Entry 4XK8 (X-ray diffraction, 2.80 A resolution); this record covers chains A and D of the 16 polymer chains in the assembly.

== Chain A ==
Protein: Photosystem I P700 chlorophyll a apoprotein A1
Sequence (742 residues; row label = number of the first residue in the row):
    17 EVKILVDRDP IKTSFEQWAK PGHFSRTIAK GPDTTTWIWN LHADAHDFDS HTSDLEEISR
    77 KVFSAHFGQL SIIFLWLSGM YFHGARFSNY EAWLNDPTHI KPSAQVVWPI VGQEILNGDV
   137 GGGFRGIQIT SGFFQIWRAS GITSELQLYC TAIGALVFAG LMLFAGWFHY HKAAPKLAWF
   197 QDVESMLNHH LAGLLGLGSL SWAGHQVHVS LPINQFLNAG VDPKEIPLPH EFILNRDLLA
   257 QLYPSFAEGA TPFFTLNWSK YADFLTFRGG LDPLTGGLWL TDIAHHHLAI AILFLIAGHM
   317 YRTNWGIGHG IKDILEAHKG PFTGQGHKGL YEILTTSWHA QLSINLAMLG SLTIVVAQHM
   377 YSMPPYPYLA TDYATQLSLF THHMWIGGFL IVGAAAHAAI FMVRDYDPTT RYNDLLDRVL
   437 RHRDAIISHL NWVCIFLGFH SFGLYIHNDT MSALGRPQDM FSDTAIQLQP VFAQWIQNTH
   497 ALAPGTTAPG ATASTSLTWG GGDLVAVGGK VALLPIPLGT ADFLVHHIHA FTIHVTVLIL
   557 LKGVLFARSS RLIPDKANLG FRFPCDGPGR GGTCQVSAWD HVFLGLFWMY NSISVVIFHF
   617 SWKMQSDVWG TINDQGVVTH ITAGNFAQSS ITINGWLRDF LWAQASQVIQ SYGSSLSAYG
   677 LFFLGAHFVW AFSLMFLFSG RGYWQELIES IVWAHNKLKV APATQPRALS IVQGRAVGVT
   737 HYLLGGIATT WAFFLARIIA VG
Bound ions: chlorophyll a Mg (37 sites), coordinated by H58, H62, H82, Q85, H99, Q121, Q129, H185, H187, H205, H206, H221, H224, H301, H302, H303 and 21 more; 4Fe-4S cluster Fe: C581, C590 (shared with 2 residues of chain B)
Ligand contacts:
  - beta-carotene (BCR), molecule 1: I89, W92, L93, G209, L210, L213, G214, S217
  - beta-carotene (BCR), molecule 2: F90, Y97, T167, G170, A171, F174, L213, L216, S217
  - beta-carotene (BCR), molecule 3: L216, F269, F270, L304, I308, L311, I312, H315, I323
  - beta-carotene (BCR), molecule 4: F269, W274, I308
  - beta-carotene (BCR), molecule 5: L346, L350, A356, S359, I360, A414, F417
  - beta-carotene (BCR), molecule 6: S359, A363, M364, S367, I407, A410, A411, A414, V553, L556, L557, V560
  - beta-carotene (BCR), molecule 7: F678, G681, A682, F684, V685, L740, I743, A744, W747
  - chlorophyll a (CLA), molecule 1: V18, K19, I20, W195, D198, S201, H205, T319, N320, W321
  - chlorophyll a (CLA), molecule 2: I20, V22, F79, F83, L177, M178, F180, A181, F184, H185, A189, W195
  - chlorophyll a (CLA), molecule 3: I27, K28, T29, S30, F31, Q33, W34, H39, E73, K77, S80, A81, G84, I88, L179, G182, W183, Y186, H187
  - chlorophyll a (CLA), molecule 4: W34, P37, W53, I54, W55, L57, H58
  - chlorophyll a (CLA), molecule 5: W34, H39, F40, L57, H58, A61, H62, F64, H67, K77, A81, G84, Q85, I88, L179
  - chlorophyll a (CLA), molecule 6: T51, I54, W55, I704, I707, V708, H711, V716, P718, P722, R723
  - chlorophyll a (CLA), molecule 7: W55, F684, V685, F688, F692, L725, Q729, A732, V733, T736, H737, L740
  - chlorophyll a (CLA), molecule 8: H58, A59, D60, A61, H62, D63, H355, L358, L362, F405, L406, V408, G409, A412, H413, I416, R420, F577, R578, W595, V598, L602, T736
  - chlorophyll a (CLA), molecule 9: H62, F64, V78, A81, H82, Q85, L86, I89, F90, L93, F174, W354, H355, Q357, L358, N361, L362, L365, H413
  - chlorophyll a (CLA), molecule 10: H62, Q85, I88, I89, W92, L365, I402, F405, L406
  - chlorophyll a (CLA), molecule 11: L71, S75, H82, L193, F196, Q197, V199, M202, L203, H206, L207, L210, L211, I327, L331, Y347, L350, T351, T352, S353, W354, Q357, I360, N361, M364, L365
  - chlorophyll a (CLA), molecule 12: F79, H82, F83, L86, F90, F174, M178, W195, F196, D198, S201, M202, H205, H206, G209, L210
  - chlorophyll a (CLA), molecule 13: S87, I88, L91, Q121, V122, V123, W124, I126, V127, Q129, L132, I143, L179, A674, L677, F678
  - chlorophyll a (CLA), molecule 14: L91, W92, S94, G95, M96, F98, H99, F103, Q121, V122, W124
  - chlorophyll a (CLA), molecule 15: W92, M96, H99, A120, Q121, I143, Q144, I145, T146, S147, F149, A674, Y675, F678, W747, L751
  - chlorophyll a (CLA), molecule 16: W92, M96, T146, S147, F149, S394, L395, T397, H398, W401, I402, F405, F678, I743, T746, W747, L751
  - chlorophyll a (CLA), molecule 17: W92, L93, S147, G148, F149, I152, L211, L365, L368, T369, V372, M376, Y382, L395, H398, H399, I402, L406
  - chlorophyll a (CLA), molecule 18: A155, L210, L211, G214, S215, W218, Q222, I299, H302, H303, I306, F310, L368, V371, V372, H375, M376, P381, Y382
  - chlorophyll a (CLA), molecule 19: S156, G157, I158, Q163, C166, T167, G214, S217, W218, G220, H221, H224, V225, P245, H246, I249
  - chlorophyll a (CLA), molecule 20: L162, Q163, C166, L244, H246, L250
  - chlorophyll a (CLA), molecule 21: L203, L207, L309, F310, A313, M316, Y317, I327, I330, L331, M364, L432, V435, L561
  - chlorophyll a (CLA), molecule 22: N204, H205, A208, G209, L213, L311, G314, H315, M316, Y317, T319, W321, I323
  - chlorophyll a (CLA), molecule 23: L216, S217, A219, G220, V223, H224, I249, R252, F262, G265, A266, Y277, F280, L281, L304
  - chlorophyll a (CLA), molecule 24: F269, W274, S275, Y277, A278, L281, T282, F283, H301, L304, A305, I308, I312, G506
  - chlorophyll a (CLA), molecule 25: F269, F270, L272
  - chlorophyll a (CLA), molecule 26: T282, F283, G285, G286, L294, D298, I299, H301, H302, A305, I306, L309, H375, M379, P381, S510, T511
  - chlorophyll a (CLA), molecule 27: F283, T503, A504, P505, G506, A507
  - chlorophyll a (CLA), molecule 28: I312, A313, H315, M316, I323, G324, H325
  - chlorophyll a (CLA), molecule 29: M316, H325, D329, I330, A333, H334
  - chlorophyll a (CLA), molecule 30: I330, L331, H334, H343, L346, L350, N429, L431, L432, V435
  - chlorophyll a (CLA), molecule 31: A333, H334, K335, G336, P337, F338
  - chlorophyll a (CLA), molecule 32: F338, T339, L431, R434, V435, R437, H438, I442, H445
  - chlorophyll a (CLA), molecule 33: M364, S367, L368, Q374, H375, Y377, S378, M379, T511, S512, T514, W515
  - chlorophyll a (CLA), molecule 34: I370, V371, Q374, M400, I407, I549, T552, V553, L556, M605, S608, I609, V612
  - chlorophyll a (CLA), molecule 35: Q374, Y377, F396, M400, F488, A489, I492, Q493, W515, I532, L534, H542, H545, I549, V612, H615, F616, K619, M620
  - chlorophyll a (CLA), molecule 36: A441, H445, W448
  - chlorophyll a (CLA), molecule 37: I442, H445, L446, W448, V449, A546, I549, H550, V553, L557
  - chlorophyll a (CLA), molecule 38: S444, H445, N447, W448, I451
  - chlorophyll a (CLA), molecule 39: N447, C450, I451, G454, F455, F458, I462, F547, V551, L554, I555, L600, F603, W604
  - chlorophyll a (CLA), molecule 40: W448, I451, F452, F455, H456
  - chlorophyll a (CLA), molecule 41: V449, F452, L453, Q485, P486, V487, F488, A489, D538, F539, H542, H543, A546, H550
  - chlorophyll a (CLA), molecule 42: F455, H456, G459, L460, I462, H463, T466, M467, R472, D475, F477, I482
  - chlorophyll a (CLA), molecule 43: F458, Y461, V541, I544, F547, T548, Y606, N607, S610, V611, F614, I649, W652, L653, L657, A661, I665, F679, H683, W686, Y738, G742, T745, T746, F749
  - chlorophyll a (CLA), molecule 44: F458, I462, D465, F547, F603, W604, Y606, N607, I649, L653, W686, Y738
  - chlorophyll a (CLA), molecule 45: T466, A469, L470
  - chlorophyll a (CLA), molecule 46: W491, I492, T495, H496, A499, T503, A504, T511, W515
  - chlorophyll a (CLA), molecule 47: L653, L657, W658, W686
  - chlorophyll a (CLA), molecule 48: L677, L680, G681, H683, F684, W686, A687, L690
  - chlorophyll a (CLA), molecule 49: F684, A687, F688, L690, M691, F694, S695, Y699, W700, L703
  - chlorophyll a (CLA), molecule 50: I707, A710, H711, L714, V716
  - chlorophyll a (CLA), molecule 51: W709, A710, K713, L714
  - phylloquinone (PQN): W55, M691, F692, S695, G696, R697, W700, R723, A724, L725, S726, G730
  - 4Fe-4S cluster (SF4): C581, G583, P584, C590, I727, R731

== Chain D ==
Protein: Uncharacterized protein
UniProt: I1NGD2 (I1NGD2_SOYBN); residues 70-210 here correspond to UniProt positions 63-203 (UniProt number = residue number - 7)
Sequence (141 residues; row label = number of the first residue in the row):
    70 TPPELDPNTP SPIFGGSTGG LLRKAQVEEF YVITWDSPKE QIFEMPTGGA AIMREGPNLL
   130 KLARKEQCLA LGTRLRSKYK IKYQFYRVFP NGEVQYLHPK DGVYPEKVNA GRQGVGQNFR
   190 SIGKNVSPIE VKFTGKQPYD L

== Chain A / chain D interface ==
Residue-residue contacts - 28 pairs, chain A then chain D:
  P424(A) with I111(D); A119(D), hydrophobic
  T425(A) with I111(D)
  D433(A) with G118(D); A119(D), hydrogen bond (side chain-backbone)
  R437(A) with F83(D); G85(D), hydrogen bond (side chain-backbone); S86(D); T87(D), hydrogen bond (backbone-backbone)
  H438(A) with T87(D)
  R439(A) with T116(D), hydrogen bond (side chain-backbone); G117(D)
  D440(A) with T87(D), hydrogen bond; G88(D)
  R564(A) with E113(D), salt bridge
  S565(A) with P115(D); G117(D)
  R567(A) with T87(D), hydrogen bond (side chain-backbone); G88(D), hydrogen bond (side chain-backbone); G89(D), hydrogen bond (side chain-backbone); L91(D); R133(D), hydrogen bond (backbone-side chain)
  L568(A) with R133(D), hydrogen bond (backbone-side chain); E135(D)
  P570(A) with P115(D); E135(D); Q136(D)
  R586(A) with E135(D), salt bridge
Interface residues without a listed pair, chain A (18 interface residues in all): Y422, Y428, L436, A441, D571
Interface residues without a listed pair, chain D (22 interface residues in all): G84, M114, A139, K147, Y148

== Summary ==
Chain A and chain D form an interface of 18 and 22 residues respectively, with 10 hydrogen bonds and 2 salt
bridges. Polar contacts include R564(A)-E113(D), R586(A)-E135(D) and D433(A)-A119(D).
Here chain A is Photosystem I P700 chlorophyll a apoprotein A1 and chain D is Uncharacterized protein. Entry
4XK8 (Crystal structure of plant photosystem I-LHCI super-complex at 2.8 angstrom resolution) was determined
by X-ray diffraction.
